4PKN - chains G and N of the 28 polymer chains in the assembly; structure by X-ray diffraction, 3.66 A resolution.

# Chain G (and N)
Protein: 60 kDa chaperonin
Source organism: Escherichia coli
Notes: chain N of this document is another copy of the same molecule, construct and numbering; everything in this record applies to it too
UniProtKB: Q548M1 (Q548M1_ECOLX); residues 1-548 here = UniProt positions 1-548
Chain sequence (548 residues; row label = number of the first residue in the row):
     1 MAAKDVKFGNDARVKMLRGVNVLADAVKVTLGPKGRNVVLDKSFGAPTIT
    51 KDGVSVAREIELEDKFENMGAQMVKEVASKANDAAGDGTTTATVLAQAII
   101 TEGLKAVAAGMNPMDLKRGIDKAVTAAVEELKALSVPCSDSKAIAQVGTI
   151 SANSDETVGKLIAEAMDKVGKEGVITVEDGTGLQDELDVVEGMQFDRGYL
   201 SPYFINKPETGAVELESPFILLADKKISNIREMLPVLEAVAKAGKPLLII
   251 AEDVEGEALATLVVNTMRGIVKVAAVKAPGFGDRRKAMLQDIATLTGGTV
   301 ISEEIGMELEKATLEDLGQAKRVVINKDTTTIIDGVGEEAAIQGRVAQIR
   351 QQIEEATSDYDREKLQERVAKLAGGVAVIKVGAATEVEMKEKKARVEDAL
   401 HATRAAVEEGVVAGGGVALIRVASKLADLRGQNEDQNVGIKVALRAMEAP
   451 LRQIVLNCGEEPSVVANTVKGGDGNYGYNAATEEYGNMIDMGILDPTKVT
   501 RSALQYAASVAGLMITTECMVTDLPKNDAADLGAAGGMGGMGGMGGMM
Not modelled in the structure: 1, 526-548
Ion coordination: K+: T30, K51, T90 (together with ADP); Mg2+: D87 (together with ADP)
Small-molecule neighbours:
  - ADP (adenosine-5'-diphosphate): T30, L31, G32, P33, K51, D87, G88, T89, T90, T91, I150, S154, G414, G415, G416, I454, Y478, N479, A480, A481, M488, I493, D495
  - beryllium trifluoride (BEF): D52, G53, G86, D87, G88, T89, T90, S151, D398
What the authors report for this chain:
  - binding site for beryllium trifluoride: G88

# Interface between chain G and chain N
Pairs across the interface (9):
  R452(G) - E461(N)  salt bridge
  E461(G) - R452(N)  salt bridge
  E461(G) - S463(N)  hydrogen bond
  S463(G) - E461(N)  hydrogen bond
  S463(G) - S463(N)
  S463(G) - V464(N)
  V464(G) - S463(N)
  V464(G) - N467(N)
  N467(G) - V464(N)

# In short
Chain G and chain N each contribute 5 residues to their interface; the contacts include 2 hydrogen bonds and 2
salt bridges. Polar contacts include R452(G)-E461(N) and E461(G)-S463(N). Bound to chain G: ADP and beryllium
trifluoride. The K+ site is built by T30(G), K51(G) and T90(G). The paper reports a binding site for beryllium
trifluoride at G88(G).
Both chains are 60 kDa chaperonin (Escherichia coli). Entry 4PKN (Crystal structure of the football-shaped
GroEL-GroES2-(ADPBeFx)14 complex containing substrate Rubisco) was determined by X-ray diffraction together
with 4PKO from the same study.
